Entry 8BEI (electron microscopy, 3.06 A resolution); this record covers chains A and B of the 6 polymer chains in the assembly.

# Chain A (and B)
Name: Citrate synthase
Organism: Synechococcus elongatus PCC 7942
Notes: chain B of this document is another copy of the same molecule, construct and numbering; everything in this record applies to it too
UniProtKB: Q31QM5 (Q31QM5_SYNE7); residues 7-386 here = UniProt positions 7-386
Sequence (389 residues; row label = number of the first residue in the row):
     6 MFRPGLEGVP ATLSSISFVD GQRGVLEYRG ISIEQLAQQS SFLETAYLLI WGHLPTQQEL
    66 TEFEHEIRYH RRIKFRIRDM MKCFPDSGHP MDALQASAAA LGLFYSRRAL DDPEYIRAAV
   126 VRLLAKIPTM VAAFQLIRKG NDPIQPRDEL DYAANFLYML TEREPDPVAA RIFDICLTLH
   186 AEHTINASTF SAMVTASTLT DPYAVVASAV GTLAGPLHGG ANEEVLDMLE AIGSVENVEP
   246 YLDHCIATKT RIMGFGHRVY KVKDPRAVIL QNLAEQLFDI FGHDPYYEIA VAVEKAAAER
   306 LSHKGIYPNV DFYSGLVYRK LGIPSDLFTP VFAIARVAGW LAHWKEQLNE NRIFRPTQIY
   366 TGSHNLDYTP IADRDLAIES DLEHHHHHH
Unresolved in the structure: 6-10, 112-117, 246-256, 308-309, 380-394
Differences from the reference sequence: initiating methionine (6); expression tag (387-394)
Reported in the primary citation:
  - mutagenesis - L18Q: unchanged catalytic activity on saturating substrate conditions

# Chain A / chain B interface
Residue-residue contacts - 156 pairs, chain A then chain B:
  L11(A) - F195(B)  hydrophobic
  L11(A) - P361(B)
  E12(A) - R360(B)
  G13(A) - T362(B)
  V14(A) - P361(B)
  V14(A) - T362(B)  hydrogen bond (backbone-backbone)
  P15(A) - T362(B)
  P15(A) - I364(B)  hydrophobic
  A16(A) - T362(B)  hydrogen bond (backbone-backbone)
  T17(A) - T362(B)
  T17(A) - Q363(B)
  T17(A) - I364(B)
  L18(A) - I364(B)  hydrophobic
  S19(A) - Q363(B)  hydrogen bond
  S19(A) - I364(B)
  S19(A) - Y365(B)
  S19(A) - T366(B)  hydrogen bond (backbone-backbone)
  S20(A) - Y365(B)
  S20(A) - T366(B)
  S20(A) - G367(B)
  S22(A) - Q363(B)  hydrogen bond (backbone-side chain)
  S22(A) - Y365(B)
  F23(A) - Y365(B)  hydrophobic
  F23(A) - H369(B)
  E32(A) - N370(B)
  R34(A) - Y365(B)
  R34(A) - S368(B)
  R34(A) - L371(B)
  G35(A) - Y365(B)  hydrogen bond (backbone-side chain)
  G35(A) - S368(B)
  G35(A) - N370(B)
  G35(A) - L371(B)  hydrogen bond (backbone-backbone)
  I36(A) - L371(B)
  Q40(A) - D372(B)
  Q40(A) - Y373(B)  hydrogen bond (side chain-backbone)
  L41(A) - Y373(B)  hydrophobic
  Q44(A) - Y373(B)  hydrogen bond (backbone-side chain)
  S45(A) - Y373(B)
  E49(A) - Y373(B)  hydrogen bond
  E49(A) - R379(B)  salt bridge
  L59(A) - R379(B)
  P60(A) - R379(B)  hydrogen bond (backbone-side chain)
  Q62(A) - I376(B)
  L65(A) - I376(B)  hydrophobic
  R81(A) - C88(B)  hydrogen bond (side chain-backbone)
  R81(A) - F89(B)
  R81(A) - P90(B)
  M85(A) - C88(B)  hydrophobic
  M85(A) - F89(B)  hydrophobic
  C88(A) - R81(B)  hydrogen bond (backbone-side chain)
  C88(A) - M85(B)  hydrophobic
  F89(A) - R81(B)
  F89(A) - M85(B)  hydrophobic
  F89(A) - L108(B)  hydrophobic
  P90(A) - R81(B)
  P90(A) - L108(B)
  P90(A) - F109(B)
  G93(A) - L108(B)
  D97(A) - G107(B)
  D97(A) - L108(B)
  A98(A) - L108(B)
  Q100(A) - A209(B)
  Q100(A) - A212(B)
  A101(A) - A104(B)  hydrophobic
  A104(A) - A101(B)  hydrophobic
  G107(A) - D97(B)
  L108(A) - F89(B)  hydrophobic
  L108(A) - P90(B)
  L108(A) - G93(B)
  L108(A) - D97(B)
  L108(A) - A98(B)
  F109(A) - P90(B)
  S111(A) - H223(B)
  I190(A) - P361(B)
  A192(A) - V199(B)
  A192(A) - F359(B)
  F195(A) - L11(B)  hydrophobic
  F195(A) - F195(B)  hydrophobic
  F195(A) - V199(B)  hydrophobic
  F195(A) - F359(B)  hydrophobic
  S196(A) - V199(B)
  V199(A) - A192(B)
  V199(A) - F195(B)  hydrophobic
  V199(A) - S196(B)
  V199(A) - T217(B)
  T200(A) - T217(B)
  T203(A) - T217(B)  hydrogen bond (side chain-backbone)
  T203(A) - G220(B)
  T203(A) - P221(B)
  L204(A) - G220(B)
  L204(A) - P221(B)
  T205(A) - G216(B)
  T205(A) - G220(B)
  D206(A) - H223(B)  salt bridge
  A209(A) - Q100(B)
  A212(A) - Q100(B)
  S213(A) - S213(B)
  G216(A) - T205(B)
  T217(A) - T200(B)
  T217(A) - T203(B)  hydrogen bond (backbone-side chain)
  G220(A) - T203(B)
  G220(A) - T205(B)
  P221(A) - T203(B)
  P221(A) - L204(B)
  H223(A) - S111(B)
  H223(A) - D206(B)  salt bridge
  R263(A) - R360(B)
  I358(A) - A192(B)  hydrophobic
  F359(A) - A192(B)
  F359(A) - F195(B)  hydrophobic
  R360(A) - E12(B)
  R360(A) - R263(B)
  P361(A) - L11(B)
  P361(A) - V14(B)
  P361(A) - I190(B)
  T362(A) - G13(B)
  T362(A) - V14(B)  hydrogen bond (backbone-backbone)
  T362(A) - P15(B)
  T362(A) - A16(B)  hydrogen bond (backbone-backbone)
  T362(A) - T17(B)
  Q363(A) - T17(B)
  Q363(A) - S19(B)  hydrogen bond
  Q363(A) - S22(B)  hydrogen bond (side chain-backbone)
  I364(A) - P15(B)  hydrophobic
  I364(A) - T17(B)
  I364(A) - L18(B)  hydrophobic
  I364(A) - S19(B)
  Y365(A) - S19(B)
  Y365(A) - S20(B)
  Y365(A) - I21(B)
  Y365(A) - S22(B)
  Y365(A) - F23(B)  hydrophobic
  Y365(A) - R34(B)
  Y365(A) - G35(B)  hydrogen bond (side chain-backbone)
  T366(A) - S19(B)  hydrogen bond (backbone-backbone)
  T366(A) - S20(B)
  G367(A) - S20(B)
  S368(A) - R34(B)
  S368(A) - G35(B)
  H369(A) - F23(B)
  N370(A) - E32(B)
  N370(A) - G35(B)
  L371(A) - R34(B)
  L371(A) - G35(B)  hydrogen bond (backbone-backbone)
  L371(A) - I36(B)
  D372(A) - Q40(B)
  Y373(A) - Q40(B)  hydrogen bond (backbone-side chain)
  Y373(A) - L41(B)  hydrophobic
  Y373(A) - Q44(B)  hydrogen bond (side chain-backbone)
  Y373(A) - S45(B)
  Y373(A) - E49(B)  hydrogen bond
  I376(A) - Q62(B)
  I376(A) - L65(B)  hydrophobic
  R379(A) - E49(B)  salt bridge
  R379(A) - L59(B)
  R379(A) - P60(B)  hydrogen bond (side chain-backbone)
Interface residues without a listed pair, chain A (87 interface residues in all): I21, S37, T61, D84, H94, A105, T189, N191, A219, R357
Interface residues without a listed pair, chain B (85 interface residues in all): S37, T61, D84, H94, T189, N191, A219, I358

# Summary
87 residues of chain A and 85 residues of chain B are in contact, with 26 hydrogen bonds and 4 salt bridges.
Polar pairs include E49(A)-R379(B), D206(A)-H223(B) and S19(A)-Q363(B). The paper reports that L18Q of chain A
leaves catalytic activity on saturating substrate conditions unchanged.
Chain A and chain B are both Citrate synthase (Synechococcus elongatus PCC 7942); the structure, Structure of
hexameric subcomplexes (Truncation Delta2-6) of the fractal citrate synthase from Synechococcus elongatus
PCC7942, was determined by electron microscopy, deposited together with 8BP7, 8RJK, 8RJL and 8AN1.
